2BVL - chain A; structure by X-ray diffraction, 2.20 A resolution.

[Chain A]
Protein: Toxin B
Source organism: Clostridium difficile
Notes: EC 2.4.1.-; fragment: catalytic domain, residues 1-543
UniProtKB: P18177 (TOXB_CLODI); residues 2-543 here correspond to UniProt positions 1-542 (UniProt number = residue number - 1)
Sequence (543 residues; each row starts with the number of its first residue):
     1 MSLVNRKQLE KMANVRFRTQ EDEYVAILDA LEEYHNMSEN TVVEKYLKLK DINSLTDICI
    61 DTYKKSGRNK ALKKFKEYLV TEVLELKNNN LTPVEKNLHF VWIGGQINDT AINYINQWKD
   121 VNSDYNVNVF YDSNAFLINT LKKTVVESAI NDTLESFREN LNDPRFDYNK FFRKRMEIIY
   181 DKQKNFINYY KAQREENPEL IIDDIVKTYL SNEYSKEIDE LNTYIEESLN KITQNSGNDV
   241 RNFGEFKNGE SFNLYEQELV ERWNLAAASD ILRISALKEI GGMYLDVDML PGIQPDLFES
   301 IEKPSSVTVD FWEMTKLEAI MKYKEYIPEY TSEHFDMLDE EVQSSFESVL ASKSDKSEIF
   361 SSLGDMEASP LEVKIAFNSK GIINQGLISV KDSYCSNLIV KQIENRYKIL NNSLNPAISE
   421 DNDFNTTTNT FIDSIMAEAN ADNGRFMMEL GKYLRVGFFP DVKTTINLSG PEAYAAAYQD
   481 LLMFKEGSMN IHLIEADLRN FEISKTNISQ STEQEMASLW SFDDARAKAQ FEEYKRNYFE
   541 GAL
Sequence notes: engineered mutation C59 (Tyr58 in P18177), G244 (Glu243 in P18177), A542 (Ser541 in P18177)
Bound ions: Mn2+: D288, E515 (together with UDP)
Ligand contacts:
  - alpha-D-glucopyranose (GLC): A266, D270, R273, D286, I383, N384, Q385, T465, I466, G470, P471, W520
  - hexatantalum dodecabromide (TBR), molecule 1: R6, D29, E32, E33, N36
  - hexatantalum dodecabromide (TBR), molecule 2: E77, V80, T81, L84, I494, A496, D497, N500
  - hexatantalum dodecabromide (TBR), molecule 3: R173, F424, N425, T428, N429, I432, R455
  - hexatantalum dodecabromide (TBR), molecule 4: D310, N378, S379, K380, I383, K463, E515, M516
  - UDP (uridine-5'-diphosphate): V101, W102, I103, N139, L265, A266, S269, R273, Y284, D286, V287, D288, Q385, E515, A517, S518, L519, W520

[Overview]
Chain A binds UDP, alpha-D-glucopyranose and 4 copies of hexatantalum dodecabromide. The Mn2+ site is built by
D288 and E515.
Chain A is Toxin B (Clostridium difficile); the structure, Crystal structure of the catalytic domain of toxin
B from Clostridium difficile in complex with UDP ..., was determined by X-ray diffraction together with 2BVM
from the same study.
